Entry 5ULX (X-ray diffraction, 1.96 A resolution); this record covers chains P and A of the 3 polymer chains in the assembly.

Chain P:
Molecule: 7-nt DNA strand
Sequence (7 nucleotides; each row starts with the number of its first residue):
   867 AGGACCC
Modified residues: DOC (2',3'-dideoxycytidine-5'-monophosphate) at position 873

Chain A:
Protein: DNA polymerase iota
Source organism: Homo sapiens
Notes: EC 2.7.7.7
Reference sequence: Q9UNA4 (POLI_HUMAN); residues 1-420 here correspond to UniProt positions 26-445 (UniProt number = residue number + 25)
Sequence (420 residues; row label = number of the first residue in the row):
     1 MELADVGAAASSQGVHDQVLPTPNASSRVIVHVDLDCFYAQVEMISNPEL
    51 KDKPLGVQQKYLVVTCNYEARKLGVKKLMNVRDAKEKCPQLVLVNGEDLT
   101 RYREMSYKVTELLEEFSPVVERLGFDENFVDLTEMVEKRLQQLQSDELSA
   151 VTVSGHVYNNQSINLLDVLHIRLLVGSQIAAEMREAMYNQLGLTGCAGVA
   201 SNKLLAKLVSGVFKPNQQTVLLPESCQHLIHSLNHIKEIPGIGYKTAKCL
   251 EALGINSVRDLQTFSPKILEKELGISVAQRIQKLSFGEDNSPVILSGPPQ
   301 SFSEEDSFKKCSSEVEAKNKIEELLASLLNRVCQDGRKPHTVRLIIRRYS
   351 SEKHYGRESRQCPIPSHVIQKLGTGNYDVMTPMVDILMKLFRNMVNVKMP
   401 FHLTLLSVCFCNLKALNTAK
Not modelled in the structure: 1-25, 351-355, 372-377, 398-402, 415-420
Swiss-Prot annotation at these positions:
  - active site: Glu127 (Proton acceptor)
  - binding site (Mg(2+)): Asp34, Leu35, Asp126
  - binding site (Mn(2+)): Asp34, Leu35, Asp126
  - binding site (a 2'-deoxyribonucleoside 5'-triphosphate): Tyr39, Arg71
Reported in the primary citation:
  - catalytic residues: Asp34, Asp126, Glu127

Interface between chain P and chain A:
Pairs across the interface (20; chain P residue first):
  DA867(P) - Ser359(A)  sugar contact
  DA867(P) - Arg360(A)  phosphate contact
  DG868(P) - Glu358(A)  phosphate contact
  DG868(P) - Ser359(A)  hydrogen bond to the phosphate
  DG868(P) - Arg360(A)  salt bridge to the phosphate
  DA870(P) - Thr246(A)  phosphate contact
  DC871(P) - Gly241(A)  phosphate contact
  DC871(P) - Ile242(A)  phosphate contact
  DC871(P) - Gly243(A)  hydrogen bond to the phosphate
  DC871(P) - Tyr244(A)  hydrogen bond to the phosphate
  DC871(P) - Lys245(A)  hydrogen bond to the phosphate
  DC871(P) - Thr246(A)  hydrogen bond to the phosphate
  DC872(P) - Leu123(A)  sugar contact
  DC872(P) - Ile239(A)  phosphate contact
  DC872(P) - Pro240(A)  phosphate contact
  DC872(P) - Gly241(A)  hydrogen bond to the phosphate
  DC872(P) - Ile242(A)  phosphate contact
  DC872(P) - Gly243(A)  phosphate contact
  DOC_873(P) - Glu127(A)  sugar contact
  DOC_873(P) - Lys207(A)  salt bridge to the phosphate
Interface residues without a listed pair, chain P (7 interface residues in all): DG869
Interface residues without a listed pair, chain A (19 interface residues in all): Gly124, Asp126, Gly356, Arg357, Gln361

Overview:
7 residues of chain P face 19 of chain A across their interface, with 6 hydrogen bonds and 2 salt bridges.
Polar pairs include DG868(P)-Ser359(A), DC871(P)-Gly243(A) and DC871(P)-Tyr244(A). From the paper: catalytic
residues Asp34(A), Asp126(A) and Glu127(A).
Chain P is a 7-nt DNA strand and chain A is DNA polymerase iota (Homo sapiens); the structure, Structure of
human DNA polymerase iota bound to template 1-methyl-deoxyadenosine crystallized in the presence of dCTP, was
determined by X-ray diffraction (same publication as 5ULW).
